1NFW - chains A and B; structure by X-ray diffraction, 2.10 A resolution.

Chain A:
Name: COAGULATION FACTOR XA, heavy chain
From: Homo sapiens
Notes: EC 3.4.21.6
UniProt: P00742 (FA10_HUMAN); the construct lacks a stretch of the UniProt sequence and is renumbered around it, so the offset changes along the chain: 16-61 = UniProt 235-280; 62-123 = UniProt 282-343; 124-130 = UniProt 345-351; 131-145 = UniProt 354-368; 4 more segments
Sequence (254 residues; numbered 16 to 264 plus 7 insertion-coded residues; 2 numbers in that range are skipped by the numbering (no residue carries them; nothing is unmodelled there); the number before each row is that of its first residue):
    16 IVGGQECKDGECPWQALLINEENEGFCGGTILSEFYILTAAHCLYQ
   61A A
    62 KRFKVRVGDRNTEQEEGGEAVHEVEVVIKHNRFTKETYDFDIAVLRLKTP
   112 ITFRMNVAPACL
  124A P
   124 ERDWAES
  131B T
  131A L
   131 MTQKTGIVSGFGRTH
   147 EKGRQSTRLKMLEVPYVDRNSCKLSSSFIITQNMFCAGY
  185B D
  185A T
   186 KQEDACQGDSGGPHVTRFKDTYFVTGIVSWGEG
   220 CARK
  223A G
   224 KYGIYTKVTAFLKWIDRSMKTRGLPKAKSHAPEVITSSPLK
Not modelled in the structure: 245-264
Cystine bridges: Cys22-Cys27, Cys42-Cys58, Cys168-Cys182, Cys191-Cys220
UniProt features mapped onto this chain:
  - region: Ser252 to Ser261 (O-glycosylated at one site)
  - active site (Charge relay system): His57, Asp102, Ser195

Chain B:
Name: COAGULATION FACTOR XA, light chain
From: Homo sapiens
Notes: EC 3.4.21.6
UniProt: P00742 (FA10_HUMAN); residues -82 to 51 here correspond to UniProt positions 46-179 (UniProt number = residue number + 128)
Sequence (134 residues; row label = number of the first residue in the row; numbers below 1 keep their minus sign (Glu-82 is residue -82)):
   -82 EEMKKGHLERECMEETCSYEEAREVFEDSDKTNEFWNKYKDGDQCETSPC
   -32 QNQGKCKDGLGEYTCTCLEGFEGKNCELFTRKLCSLDNGDCDQFCHEEQN
    18 SVVCSCARGYTLADNGKACIPTGPYPCGKQTLER
Not modelled in the structure: -82 to -1, 51
Cystine bridges: Cys1-Cys12, Cys8-Cys21, Cys23-Cys36
UniProt features mapped onto this chain:
  - modified residue: Glu-82 (4-carboxyglutamate), Glu-81 (4-carboxyglutamate), Glu-74 (4-carboxyglutamate), Glu-72 (4-carboxyglutamate), Glu-69 (4-carboxyglutamate), Glu-68 (4-carboxyglutamate), Glu-63 (4-carboxyglutamate), Glu-62 (4-carboxyglutamate), Glu-59 (4-carboxyglutamate), Glu-56 (4-carboxyglutamate), Glu-49 (4-carboxyglutamate), Asp-25 (3R: -3-hydroxyaspartate)

Interface between chain A and chain B:
Residue-residue contacts (46; chain A residue first):
  Gly25(A) with Gln47(B); Thr48(B), hydrogen bond (backbone-backbone)
  Glu26(A) with Gln47(B), hydrogen bond (backbone-side chain)
  Pro28(A) with Lys46(B)
  Trp29(A) with Gly45(B); Lys46(B)
  Phe114(A) with Tyr42(B), hydrophobic
  Arg115(A) with Tyr42(B); Thr48(B)
  Met116(A) with Tyr42(B); Thr48(B), hydrogen bond; Leu49(B); Glu50(B), hydrogen bond (side chain-backbone)
  Asn117(A) with Thr48(B), hydrogen bond (backbone-side chain)
  Ala119(A) with Thr48(B)
  Pro120(A) with Tyr42(B); Cys44(B); Gly45(B), hydrogen bond (backbone-backbone)
  Ala121(A) with Cys44(B); Gly45(B)
  Cys122(A) with Ala24(B), hydrophobic; Tyr27(B), hydrophobic; Cys44(B), disulfide; Gly45(B), hydrogen bond (side chain-backbone)
  Leu123(A) with Phe11(B); Arg25(B)
  Glu124(A) with Phe11(B); Ser22(B)
  Pro124A(A) with Phe11(B), hydrophobic
  Trp127(A) with Asn5(B), hydrogen bond; Gln10(B), hydrogen bond (side chain-backbone); Phe11(B), hydrophobic; Cys12(B)
  Phe203(A) with Asn5(B); Asp9(B)
  Lys204(A) with Cys8(B); Asp9(B)
  Asp205(A) with Gly45(B); Lys46(B), hydrogen bond (backbone-side chain)
  Thr206(A) with Gly45(B); Lys46(B), hydrogen bond
  Tyr207(A) with Gly45(B), hydrogen bond (backbone-backbone); Gln47(B)
  Phe208(A) with Gln10(B); Phe11(B), hydrophobic
  Met242(A) with Arg25(B)
Interface residues without a listed pair, chain A (26 interface residues in all): Asp24, Val118, Thr131B
Interface residues without a listed pair, chain B (19 interface residues in all): Pro43
Cross-chain cystine bridges: Cys122(A)-Cys44(B)

Overview:
The interface between chain A and chain B involves 26 residues on one side and 19 on the other; the contacts
include 1 disulfide bond and 12 hydrogen bonds. Polar contacts include Glu26(A)-Gln47(B), Met116(A)-Thr48(B)
and Met116(A)-Glu50(B).
Chain A is COAGULATION FACTOR XA, heavy chain and chain B is COAGULATION FACTOR XA, light chain, both from
Homo sapiens; the structure, Crystal structure of human coagulation factor xa complexed with rpr209685, was
determined by X-ray diffraction.
